6HVY - chains C and D of the 28 polymer chains in the assembly; structure by X-ray diffraction, 2.70 A resolution.

# Chain C
Protein: Proteasome subunit alpha type-4
Source organism: Saccharomyces cerevisiae (strain ATCC 204508 / S288c)
Notes: EC 3.4.25.1
Reference sequence: P40303 (PSA4_YEAST); residues -1 to 252 here correspond to UniProt positions 1-254 (UniProt number = residue number + 2)
Sequence (254 residues; numbered -1 to 252; the number before each row is that of its first residue; numbers below 1 keep their minus sign (Met-1 is residue -1)):
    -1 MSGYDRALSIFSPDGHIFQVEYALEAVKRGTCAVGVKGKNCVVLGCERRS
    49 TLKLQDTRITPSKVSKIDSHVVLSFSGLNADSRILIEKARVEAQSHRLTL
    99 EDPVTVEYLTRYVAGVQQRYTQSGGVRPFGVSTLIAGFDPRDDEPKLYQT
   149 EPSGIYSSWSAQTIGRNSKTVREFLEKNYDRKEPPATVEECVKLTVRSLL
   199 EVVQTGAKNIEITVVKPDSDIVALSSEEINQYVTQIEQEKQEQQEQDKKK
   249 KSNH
Not modelled in the structure: -1 to 0, 241-252
UniProt features mapped onto this chain:
  - modified residue: Thr58 (Phosphothreonine)

# Chain D
Protein: Proteasome subunit alpha type-5
Source organism: Saccharomyces cerevisiae (strain ATCC 204508 / S288c)
Notes: EC 3.4.25.1
Reference sequence: P32379 (PSA5_YEAST); residues -7 to 252 here correspond to UniProt positions 1-260 (UniProt number = residue number + 8)
Sequence (260 residues; row label = number of the first residue in the row; numbers below 1 keep their minus sign (Met-7 is residue -7)):
    -7 MFLTRSEYDRGVSTFSPEGRLFQVEYSLEAIKLGSTAIGIATKEGVVLGV
    43 EKRATSPLLESDSIEKIVEIDRHIGCAMSGLTADARSMIEHARTAAVTHN
    93 LYYDEDINVESLTQSVCDLALRFGEGASGEERLMSRPFGVALLIAGHDAD
   143 DGYQLFHAEPSGTFYRYNAKAIGSGSEGAQAELLNEWHSSLTLKEAELLV
   193 LKILKQVMEEKLDENNAQLSCITKQDGFKIYDNEKTAELIKELKEKEAAE
   243 SPEEADVEMS
Not modelled in the structure: -7 to 0, 118-124, 243-252

# How chain C and chain D interact
Residue-residue contacts - 63 pairs, chain C then chain D:
  Asp3(C) - Glu117(D)
  Arg4(C) - Glu117(D)
  Ala5(C) - Val4(D)  hydrophobic
  Ala5(C) - Glu117(D)
  Ala5(C) - Ser127(D)
  Ser7(C) - Ser127(D)  hydrogen bond (backbone-side chain)
  Ser7(C) - Arg128(D)
  Ile8(C) - Gln15(D)
  Phe9(C) - Gln15(D)
  Phe9(C) - Tyr18(D)  hydrophobic
  Phe9(C) - Ser19(D)
  Phe9(C) - Ala22(D)  hydrophobic
  Phe9(C) - Leu73(D)  hydrophobic
  Phe9(C) - Arg128(D)
  Phe9(C) - Pro129(D)
  Phe9(C) - Gly131(D)
  Ser10(C) - Tyr18(D)
  Pro11(C) - Tyr18(D)  hydrophobic
  Pro11(C) - Glu21(D)
  Asp12(C) - Glu21(D)
  Gly13(C) - Tyr18(D)
  Gly13(C) - Glu21(D)
  Gly13(C) - Ala22(D)
  His14(C) - Leu25(D)
  Ile15(C) - Leu73(D)  hydrophobic
  Ile15(C) - Arg128(D)
  Lys35(C) - Glu52(D)  salt bridge
  Gln116(C) - Ala75(D)
  Gln116(C) - Asp76(D)
  Thr119(C) - Arg128(D)  hydrogen bond (backbone-side chain)
  Gln120(C) - Met126(D)
  Gln120(C) - Ser127(D)  hydrogen bond (backbone-backbone)
  Gln120(C) - Arg128(D)
  Gln120(C) - Pro129(D)
  Gln120(C) - Phe130(D)
  Ser121(C) - Ser127(D)
  Gly122(C) - Ser127(D)
  Ser151(C) - Ala75(D)
  Gly152(C) - Ala75(D)
  Ile153(C) - Thr74(D)
  Ile153(C) - Ala75(D)
  Ser155(C) - Leu51(D)
  Ser155(C) - Ser55(D)
  Ser156(C) - Leu51(D)
  Ser156(C) - Glu52(D)  hydrogen bond (backbone-backbone)
  Ser156(C) - Ser55(D)  hydrogen bond (backbone-side chain)
  Trp157(C) - Thr47(D)
  Trp157(C) - Ser48(D)
  Trp157(C) - Leu50(D)
  Trp157(C) - Leu51(D)
  Trp157(C) - Glu52(D)
  Ser158(C) - Leu50(D)  hydrogen bond (backbone-backbone)
  Ser158(C) - Glu52(D)  hydrogen bond
  Ala159(C) - Leu50(D)
  Leu173(C) - Leu50(D)  hydrophobic
  Glu174(C) - Ser48(D)  hydrogen bond
  Glu174(C) - Pro49(D)
  Glu174(C) - Leu50(D)
  Tyr177(C) - Leu50(D)  hydrophobic
  Arg179(C) - Pro49(D)  hydrogen bond (side chain-backbone)
  Arg179(C) - Leu50(D)
  Arg179(C) - Leu51(D)  hydrogen bond (side chain-backbone)
  Arg179(C) - Glu52(D)
Also at the interface, not in a pair above, chain C (32 interface residues in all): Tyr154, Arg170
Also at the interface, not in a pair above, chain D (28 interface residues in all): Asp1, Glu57, Ser79

# Summary
Chain C and chain D form an interface of 32 and 28 residues respectively, with 10 hydrogen bonds and 1 salt
bridge. Polar pairs include Lys35(C)-Glu52(D), Ser7(C)-Ser127(D) and Thr119(C)-Arg128(D).
Chain C is Proteasome subunit alpha type-4 and chain D is Proteasome subunit alpha type-5, both from
Saccharomyces cerevisiae (strain ATCC 204508 / S288c); the structure, Yeast 20S proteasome in complex with 5
(7- and 6-membered ring), was determined by X-ray diffraction together with 6HTB, 6HTC, 6HTD, 6HTP, 6HTR, 6HUB
and 30 further entries from the same study.
